1SV1 - chains A and C of the 4 polymer chains in the assembly; structure by solution NMR.

# Chain A
Protein: Circadian clock protein KaiA
From: Thermosynechococcus elongatus
Notes: fragment: C-terminal residues 180-283
UniProt: Q79V62 (KAIA_SYNEL); residues 4-107 here correspond to UniProt positions 180-283 (UniProt number = residue number + 176)
Amino-acid sequence (107 residues; each row starts with the number of its first residue):
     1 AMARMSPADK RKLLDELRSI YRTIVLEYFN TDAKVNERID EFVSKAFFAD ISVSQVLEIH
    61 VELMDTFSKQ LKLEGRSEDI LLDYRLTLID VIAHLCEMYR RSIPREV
Sequence notes: cloning artifact (1-3)

# Chain C
Protein: Circadian clock protein KaiC
From: Thermosynechococcus elongatus
Notes: fragment: C-terminal residues 488-518
UniProt: Q8RR33 (Q8RR33); residues 404-434 here correspond to UniProt positions 488-518 (UniProt number = residue number + 84)
Amino-acid sequence (34 residues; row label = number of the first residue in the row):
   401 AMAGIISGTP TRISVDEKTE LARIAKGMQD LESE
Sequence notes: cloning artifact (401-403)

# How chain A and chain C interact
Pairs across the interface - 25 pairs, chain A then chain C:
  Lys10(A) - Glu432(C)
  Leu14(A) - Glu432(C)
  Ser52(A) - Met428(C)
  Val53(A) - Met428(C)
  Ser54(A) - Ala425(C)
  Ser54(A) - Met428(C)
  Ser54(A) - Gln429(C)
  Gln55(A) - Gln429(C)
  Gln55(A) - Glu432(C)
  Leu57(A) - Ala422(C)
  Glu58(A) - Ala425(C)
  Glu58(A) - Gln429(C)
  Val61(A) - Lys418(C)
  Val61(A) - Leu421(C)
  Val61(A) - Ala422(C)
  Val61(A) - Arg423(C)
  Asp65(A) - Lys418(C)
  Ser68(A) - Glu417(C)
  Ser68(A) - Lys418(C)
  Lys72(A) - Glu417(C)
  Glu78(A) - Glu417(C)
  Leu81(A) - Glu417(C)
  Arg85(A) - Lys418(C)
  Arg85(A) - Thr419(C)
  Arg85(A) - Leu421(C)
Other interface residues (no listed pair), chain A (18 interface residues in all): Arg4, Met64, Leu71
Other interface residues (no listed pair), chain C (12 interface residues in all): Leu431, Glu434

# In short
Chain A and chain C form an interface of 18 and 12 residues respectively.
Here chain A is Circadian clock protein KaiA and chain C is Circadian clock protein KaiC, both from
Thermosynechococcus elongatus. Entry 1SV1 (NMR structure of the ThKaiA180C-CIIABD complex (25-structure
ensemble)) was determined by solution NMR, deposited together with 1SUY.
